6QXM - chains D and E of the 12 polymer chains in the assembly; structure by electron microscopy, 4.10 A resolution (low resolution: residue-level contacts below are approximate; hydrogen-bond / salt-bridge calls are withheld).

[Chain D (and E)]
Protein: Portal protein
Organism: Enterobacteria phage T7
Notes: chain E of this document is another copy of the same molecule, construct and numbering; everything in this record applies to it too
UniProt: P03728 (PORTL_BPT7); residue numbers follow UniProt; this construct covers 1-536
Amino-acid sequence (547 residues; each row starts with the number of its first residue):
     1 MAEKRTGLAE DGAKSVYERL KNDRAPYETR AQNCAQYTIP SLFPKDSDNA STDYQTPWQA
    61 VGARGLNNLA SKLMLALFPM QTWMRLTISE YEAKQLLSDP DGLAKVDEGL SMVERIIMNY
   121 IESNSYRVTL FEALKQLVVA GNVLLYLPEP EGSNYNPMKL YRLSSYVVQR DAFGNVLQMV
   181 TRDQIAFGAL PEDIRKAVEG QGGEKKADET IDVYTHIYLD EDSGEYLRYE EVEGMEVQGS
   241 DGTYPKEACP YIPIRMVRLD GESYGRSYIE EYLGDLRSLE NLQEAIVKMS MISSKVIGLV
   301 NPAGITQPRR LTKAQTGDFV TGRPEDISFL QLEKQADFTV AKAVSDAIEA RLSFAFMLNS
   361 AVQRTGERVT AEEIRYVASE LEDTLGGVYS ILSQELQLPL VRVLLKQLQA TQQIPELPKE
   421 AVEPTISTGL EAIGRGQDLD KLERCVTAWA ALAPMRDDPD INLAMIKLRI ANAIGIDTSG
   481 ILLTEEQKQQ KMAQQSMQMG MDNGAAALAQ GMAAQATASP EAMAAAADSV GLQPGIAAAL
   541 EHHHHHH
Disordered / not traced: 1-12, 46-53, 86-103, 431-547
Sequence notes: expression tag (537-547)

[Chain D / chain E interface]
Residue-residue contacts - 83 pairs, chain D then chain E:
  Pro40(D) - Arg266(E)
  Ser41(D) - Leu259(E)
  Ser41(D) - Arg266(E)
  Tyr54(D) - Arg30(E)
  Thr56(D) - Glu270(E)
  Thr56(D) - Gly274(E)
  Gln59(D) - Asp275(E)
  Gln59(D) - Ile348(E)
  Gln59(D) - Arg351(E)
  Ala63(D) - Glu271(E)
  Ser71(D) - Glu382(E)
  Ser71(D) - Asp383(E)
  Lys72(D) - Asp383(E)
  Ser125(D) - Gln394(E)
  Val128(D) - Arg258(E)
  Val128(D) - Ile391(E)
  Val128(D) - Gln394(E)
  Phe131(D) - Glu382(E)
  Phe131(D) - Gly386(E)
  Phe131(D) - Gly387(E)
  Glu132(D) - Arg258(E)
  Glu132(D) - Leu259(E)
  Glu132(D) - Asp260(E)
  Tyr155(D) - Asn175(E)
  Pro157(D) - Phe173(E)
  Lys159(D) - Ala172(E)
  Arg162(D) - Asp260(E)
  Val287(D) - Ser278(E)
  Met289(D) - Val340(E)
  Ser290(D) - Leu282(E)
  Ser290(D) - Val340(E)
  Ser290(D) - Ala341(E)
  Ser290(D) - Val344(E)
  Met291(D) - Asn281(E)
  Met291(D) - Leu282(E)
  Ser293(D) - Lys334(E)
  Ser293(D) - Asp337(E)
  Ser293(D) - Val340(E)
  Ser294(D) - Ala285(E)
  Ser294(D) - Ile286(E)
  Ser294(D) - Met289(E)
  Ser294(D) - Ala341(E)
  Lys295(D) - Lys334(E)
  Val296(D) - Met289(E)
  Val296(D) - Lys334(E)
  Ile305(D) - Pro302(E)
  Ala314(D) - Lys295(E)
  Ala314(D) - Ile297(E)
  Thr316(D) - Lys295(E)
  Gly317(D) - Val296(E)
  Asp318(D) - Val296(E)
  Asp318(D) - Gly298(E)
  Phe319(D) - Gly298(E)
  Phe319(D) - Val300(E)
  Phe319(D) - Leu311(E)
  Phe319(D) - Ile327(E)
  Val320(D) - Gly298(E)
  Val320(D) - Leu299(E)
  Val320(D) - Val300(E)
  Thr321(D) - Leu299(E)
  Thr321(D) - Val300(E)
  Thr321(D) - Pro302(E)
  Gly322(D) - Leu299(E)
  Gly322(D) - Val300(E)
  Arg323(D) - Asn301(E)
  Pro324(D) - Leu299(E)
  Pro324(D) - Ser328(E)
  Ile327(D) - Leu330(E)
  Phe329(D) - Leu332(E)
  Leu332(D) - Asp337(E)
  Gln335(D) - Ala336(E)
  Gln335(D) - Thr339(E)
  Phe338(D) - Val340(E)
  Phe338(D) - Val344(E)
  Glu349(D) - Arg351(E)
  Arg364(D) - Tyr376(E)
  Arg364(D) - Ser379(E)
  Arg364(D) - Glu380(E)
  Arg364(D) - Asp383(E)
  Thr365(D) - Tyr376(E)
  Arg368(D) - Ile374(E)
  Arg368(D) - Arg375(E)
  Arg368(D) - Leu430(E)
Also at the interface, not in a pair above, chain D (59 interface residues in all): Leu42, Pro57, Trp58, Ala60, Asn67, Asn68, Met80, Glu122, Thr129, Leu160, Ala189, Ile286, Leu311, Gln331, Lys342
Also at the interface, not in a pair above, chain E (62 interface residues in all): Asp171, Leu177, Leu273, Pro308, Phe329, Glu333, Ala343, Ala347, Ser390, Glu395

[In short]
Chain D and chain E form an interface of 59 and 62 residues respectively.
Both chains are Portal protein (Enterobacteria phage T7). Entry 6QXM (Cryo-EM structure of T7 bacteriophage
portal protein, 12mer, open valve) was determined by electron microscopy, deposited together with 6QWP, 6QX5
and 6R21.
